PDB entry 2ICW | X-ray diffraction, 2.41 A resolution | chains B and C of the 6 polymer chains in the assembly

== Chain B ==
Protein: HLA class II histocompatibility antigen, DRB1-1 beta chain
From: Homo sapiens
UniProtKB: P04229 (2B11_HUMAN); residues 1-190 here correspond to UniProt positions 30-219 (UniProt number = residue number + 29)
Sequence (190 residues; each row starts with the number of its first residue):
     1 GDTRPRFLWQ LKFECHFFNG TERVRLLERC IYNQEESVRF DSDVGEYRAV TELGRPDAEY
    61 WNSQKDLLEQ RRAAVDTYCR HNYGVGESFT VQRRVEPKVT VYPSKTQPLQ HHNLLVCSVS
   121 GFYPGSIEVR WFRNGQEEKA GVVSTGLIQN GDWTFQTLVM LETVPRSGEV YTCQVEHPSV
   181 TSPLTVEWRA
Unresolved in the structure: 107-112
Cystine bridges: Cys-15/Cys-79, Cys-117/Cys-173

== Chain C ==
Protein: haemagglutinin peptide
Sequence (13 residues; row label = number of the first residue in the row):
   306 PKYVKQNTLK LAT

== Interface between chain B and chain C ==
Pairs across the interface (30; chain B residue first):
  Trp-9(B) / Leu-316(C)  hydrophobic
  Leu-11(B) / Thr-313(C)
  Phe-13(B) / Gln-311(C)
  Phe-13(B) / Asn-312(C)
  Glu-28(B) / Leu-314(C)
  Tyr-47(B) / Leu-314(C)
  Pro-56(B) / Ala-317(C)
  Asp-57(B) / Leu-316(C)
  Asp-57(B) / Ala-317(C)  hydrogen bond (side chain-backbone)
  Tyr-60(B) / Ala-317(C)  hydrophobic
  Trp-61(B) / Leu-314(C)
  Trp-61(B) / Lys-315(C)  hydrogen bond (side chain-backbone)
  Trp-61(B) / Leu-316(C)  hydrophobic
  Leu-67(B) / Leu-314(C)  hydrophobic
  Gln-70(B) / Gln-311(C)  hydrogen bond
  Arg-71(B) / Gln-311(C)  hydrogen bond
  Arg-71(B) / Asn-312(C)  hydrogen bond (side chain-backbone)
  Arg-71(B) / Leu-314(C)
  Ala-74(B) / Gln-311(C)
  Tyr-78(B) / Val-309(C)
  Tyr-78(B) / Lys-310(C)
  Tyr-78(B) / Gln-311(C)
  His-81(B) / Lys-307(C)  hydrogen bond (side chain-backbone)
  His-81(B) / Val-309(C)
  Asn-82(B) / Tyr-308(C)
  Asn-82(B) / Val-309(C)  hydrogen bond (side chain-backbone)
  Val-85(B) / Lys-307(C)
  Val-85(B) / Tyr-308(C)  hydrophobic
  Gly-86(B) / Tyr-308(C)
  Phe-89(B) / Tyr-308(C)
Other interface residues (no listed pair), chain B (20 interface residues in all): Thr-77
Other interface residues (no listed pair), chain C (12 interface residues in all): Pro-306

== Summary ==
Chain B and chain C form an interface of 20 and 12 residues respectively, with 7 hydrogen bonds. Polar
contacts include Asp-57(B)/Ala-317(C), Trp-61(B)/Lys-315(C) and Gln-70(B)/Gln-311(C).
Here chain B is HLA class II histocompatibility antigen, DRB1-1 beta chain (Homo sapiens) and chain C is
haemagglutinin peptide. Entry 2ICW (Crystal structure of a complete ternary complex between TCR, superantigen,
and peptide-MHC class II molecule) was determined by X-ray diffraction.
